Entry 8XY6 (electron microscopy, 3.00 A resolution); this record covers chains A and G of the 9 polymer chains in the assembly.

[Chain A]
Protein: DNA-directed RNA polymerase subunit
From: African swine fever virus
Notes: EC 2.7.7.6
Reference sequence: A0A3S7XUW7 (A0A3S7XUW7_ASF); numbering as in UniProt (aligned over 1-1441)
Amino-acid sequence (1441 residues; each row starts with the number of its first residue):
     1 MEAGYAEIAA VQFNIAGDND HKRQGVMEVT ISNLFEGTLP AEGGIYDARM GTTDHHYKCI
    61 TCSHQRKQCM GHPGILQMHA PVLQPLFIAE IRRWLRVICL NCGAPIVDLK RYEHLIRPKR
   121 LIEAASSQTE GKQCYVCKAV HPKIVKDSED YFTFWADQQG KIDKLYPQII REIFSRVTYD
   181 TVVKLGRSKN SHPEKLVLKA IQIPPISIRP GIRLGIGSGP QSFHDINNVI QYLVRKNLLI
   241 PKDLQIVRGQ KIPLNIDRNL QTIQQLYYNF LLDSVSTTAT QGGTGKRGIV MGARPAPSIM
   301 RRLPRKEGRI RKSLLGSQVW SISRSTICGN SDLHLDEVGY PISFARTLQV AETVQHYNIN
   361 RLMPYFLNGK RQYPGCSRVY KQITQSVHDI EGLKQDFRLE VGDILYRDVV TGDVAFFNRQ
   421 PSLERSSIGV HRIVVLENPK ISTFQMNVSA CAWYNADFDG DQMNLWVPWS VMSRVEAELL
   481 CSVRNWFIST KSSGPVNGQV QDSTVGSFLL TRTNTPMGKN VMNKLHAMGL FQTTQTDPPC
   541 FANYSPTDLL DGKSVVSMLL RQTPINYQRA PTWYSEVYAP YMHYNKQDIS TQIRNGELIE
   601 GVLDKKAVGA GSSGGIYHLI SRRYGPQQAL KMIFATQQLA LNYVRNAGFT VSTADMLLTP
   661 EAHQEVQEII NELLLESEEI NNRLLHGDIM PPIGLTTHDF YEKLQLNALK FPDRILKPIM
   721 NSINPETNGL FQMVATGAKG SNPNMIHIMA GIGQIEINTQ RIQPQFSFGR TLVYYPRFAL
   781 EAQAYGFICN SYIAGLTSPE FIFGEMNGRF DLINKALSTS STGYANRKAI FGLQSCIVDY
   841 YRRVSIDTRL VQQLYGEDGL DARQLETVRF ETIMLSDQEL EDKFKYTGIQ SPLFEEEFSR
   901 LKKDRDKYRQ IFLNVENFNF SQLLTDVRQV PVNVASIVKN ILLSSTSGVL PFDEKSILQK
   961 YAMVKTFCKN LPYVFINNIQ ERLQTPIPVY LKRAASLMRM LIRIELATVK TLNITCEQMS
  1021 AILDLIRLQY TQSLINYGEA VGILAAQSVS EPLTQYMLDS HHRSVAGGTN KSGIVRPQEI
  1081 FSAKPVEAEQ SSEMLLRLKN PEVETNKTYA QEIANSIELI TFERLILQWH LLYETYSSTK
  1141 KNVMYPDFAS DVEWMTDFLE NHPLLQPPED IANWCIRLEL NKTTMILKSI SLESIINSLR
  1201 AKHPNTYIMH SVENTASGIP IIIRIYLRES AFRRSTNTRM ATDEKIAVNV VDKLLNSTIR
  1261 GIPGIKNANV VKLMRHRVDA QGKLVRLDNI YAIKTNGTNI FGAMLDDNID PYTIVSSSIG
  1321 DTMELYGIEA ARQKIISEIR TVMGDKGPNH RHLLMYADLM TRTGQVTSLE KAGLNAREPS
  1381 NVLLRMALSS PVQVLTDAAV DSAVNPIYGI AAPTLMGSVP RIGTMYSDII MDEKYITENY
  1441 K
Disordered / not traced: 213-224, 281-294, 1235-1239
Ion coordination: Zn2+ site 1: Cys59, Cys62, Cys69, His72; Zn2+ site 2: Cys99, Cys102, Cys134, Cys137; Mg2+: Asp457, Asp459, Asp461

[Chain G]
Protein: C122R
From: African swine fever virus
Reference sequence: A0A0A1DYD1 (A0A0A1DYD1_ASF); residue numbers follow UniProt; this construct covers 1-105
Amino-acid sequence (105 residues; numbered 1 to 105; the number before each row is that of its first residue):
     1 MKICKACSSC MVRTYVDGNI IFRCSCGESV QGDSQNLLVS SKVYHTGEME DKYKIFIKNA
    61 PFDPTNCQIK KDCPNCHLDY LTQICIGSQK IIILVCRCGY MSNRG
Ion coordination: Zn2+ site 1: Cys4, Cys7, Cys24, Cys26; Zn2+ site 2: Cys73, Cys76, Cys96, Cys98

[How chain A and chain G interact]
Residue-residue contacts (60; chain A residue first):
  Leu684(A) - Lys90(G)
  Leu685(A) - Gln83(G)
  Thr696(A) - Ser88(G)  hydrogen bond (side chain-backbone)
  Thr696(A) - Gln89(G)
  Thr697(A) - Ser88(G)
  Thr697(A) - Gln89(G)  hydrogen bond
  Thr697(A) - Lys90(G)
  His698(A) - Ser88(G)  hydrogen bond (backbone-backbone)
  His698(A) - Lys90(G)  hydrogen bond
  Tyr701(A) - Lys90(G)
  Phe768(A) - Tyr53(G)  hydrophobic
  Phe768(A) - Phe56(G)  hydrophobic
  Arg770(A) - Thr65(G)
  Pro776(A) - Thr65(G)
  Pro776(A) - Cys67(G)
  Arg777(A) - Phe56(G)
  Arg777(A) - Asp63(G)  salt bridge
  Arg777(A) - Thr65(G)  hydrogen bond (backbone-backbone)
  Arg777(A) - Asn66(G)  hydrogen bond
  Arg777(A) - Cys67(G)  hydrogen bond (backbone-backbone)
  Phe778(A) - Phe56(G)  hydrophobic
  Phe778(A) - Cys67(G)
  Phe778(A) - Gln83(G)
  Phe778(A) - Ile84(G)  hydrophobic
  Phe778(A) - Cys85(G)
  Leu780(A) - Gln83(G)
  Glu1123(A) - Tyr44(G)
  Ile1126(A) - Tyr44(G)
  Leu1127(A) - Tyr44(G)  hydrogen bond (backbone-backbone)
  Gln1128(A) - Val43(G)
  Trp1129(A) - Ser41(G)
  Trp1129(A) - Lys42(G)  hydrogen bond (backbone-backbone)
  Trp1129(A) - Tyr44(G)
  His1130(A) - Ser40(G)
  His1130(A) - Ser41(G)
  Leu1131(A) - Leu38(G)
  Leu1131(A) - Val39(G)  hydrogen bond (backbone-backbone)
  Leu1131(A) - Ser40(G)  hydrogen bond (backbone-backbone)
  Leu1132(A) - Leu38(G)  hydrophobic
  Tyr1133(A) - Tyr15(G)  hydrogen bond (side chain-backbone)
  Tyr1133(A) - Val16(G)
  Tyr1133(A) - Asp17(G)  hydrogen bond (side chain-backbone)
  Tyr1133(A) - Gly18(G)
  Tyr1133(A) - Asn19(G)
  Tyr1133(A) - Leu37(G)
  Glu1134(A) - Leu37(G)
  Val1143(A) - Ser34(G)
  Val1143(A) - Leu37(G)  hydrophobic
  Tyr1145(A) - Ser34(G)
  Tyr1145(A) - Gln35(G)  hydrogen bond
  Tyr1145(A) - Leu38(G)  hydrophobic
  Pro1146(A) - Ser34(G)
  Pro1146(A) - Gln35(G)
  Asn1173(A) - Asp17(G)
  Asn1173(A) - Gly18(G)
  Trp1174(A) - Tyr15(G)  hydrophobic
  Trp1174(A) - Val39(G)  hydrophobic
  Asp1243(A) - Tyr15(G)
  Glu1244(A) - Tyr15(G)
  Leu1255(A) - Tyr44(G)
Other interface residues (no listed pair), chain A (33 interface residues in all): Ala779, Met1144, Asp1147
Other interface residues (no listed pair), chain G (28 interface residues in all): Ile92

[Summary]
The interface between chain A and chain G involves 33 residues on one side and 28 on the other, with 14
hydrogen bonds and 1 salt bridge. Polar pairs include Arg777(A)-Asp63(G), Thr696(A)-Ser88(G) and
Thr697(A)-Gln89(G).
Here chain A is DNA-directed RNA polymerase subunit and chain G is C122R, both from African swine fever virus.
Entry 8XY6 (ASFV RNAP M1249L C-tail occupied complex3 (MCOC3)) was determined by electron microscopy,
deposited together with 8Y0E, 8XX4, 8XX5, 8XXP and 8XXT.
